Entry 8XEH (X-ray diffraction, 2.40 A resolution); this record covers chains E and A of the 5 polymer chains in the assembly.

[Chain E]
Molecule: MNT
Source organism: Legionella pneumophila
Sequence (108 residues; each row starts with the number of its first residue):
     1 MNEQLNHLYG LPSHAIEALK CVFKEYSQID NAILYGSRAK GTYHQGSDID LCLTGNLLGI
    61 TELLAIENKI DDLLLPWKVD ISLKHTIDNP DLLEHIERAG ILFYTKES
Not modelled in the structure: 1-3, 108

[Chain A]
Molecule: HEPN
Source organism: Legionella pneumophila
Sequence (139 residues; row label = number of the first residue in the row):
     1 MTNIDVRWQQ RLNNYARALQ QLSLAVNLAQ TRPLSDLEKQ GLIQAFEFTH ELAWNVMKDY
    61 FFFQGNSAIT GSRDATRESF NKGLIKEGEI WMEMIKSRNQ TSHTYNQSVA DEIVKNIINF
   121 YHTSFQAFLE KMQGLKEHE
Not modelled in the structure: 1-5

[How chain E and chain A interact]
Pairs across the interface (15; chain E residue first):
  Ile60(E) with Val109(A), hydrophobic; Glu112(A)
  Thr61(E) with Glu93(A)
  Leu64(E) with Glu93(A); Lys96(A); Ser97(A)
  Glu67(E) with Lys96(A)
  Asn68(E) with Arg73(A), hydrogen bond; Met92(A), hydrogen bond (side chain-backbone); Glu93(A); Lys96(A)
  Asp71(E) with Arg73(A), salt bridge; Lys96(A), salt bridge
  Asp72(E) with Arg73(A), salt bridge
  Thr86(E) with Asn106(A), hydrogen bond (backbone-side chain)
Other interface residues (no listed pair), chain E (11 interface residues in all): Asp80, Ile87, Asp88
Other interface residues (no listed pair), chain A (12 interface residues in all): Arg77, Thr104, Gln107, Ser108

[Summary]
The interface between chain E and chain A involves 11 residues on one side and 12 on the other; the contacts
include 3 hydrogen bonds and 3 salt bridges. Among the polar pairs are Asp71(E)-Arg73(A), Asp71(E)-Lys96(A)
and Asp72(E)-Arg73(A).
Here chain E is MNT and chain A is HEPN, both from Legionella pneumophila. Entry 8XEH (Crystal structure of
HEPN-MNT complex) was determined by X-ray diffraction.
